Entry 3P80 (X-ray diffraction, 1.20 A resolution); this record covers chain A.

[Chain A]
Protein: Pentaerythritol tetranitrate reductase
Source organism: Enterobacter cloacae
Notes: EC 1.6.99.1
UniProt: P71278 (P71278_ENTCL); residues 0-364 here correspond to UniProt positions 1-365 (UniProt number = residue number + 1)
Amino-acid sequence (365 residues; each row starts with the number of its first residue; numbering starts at 0):
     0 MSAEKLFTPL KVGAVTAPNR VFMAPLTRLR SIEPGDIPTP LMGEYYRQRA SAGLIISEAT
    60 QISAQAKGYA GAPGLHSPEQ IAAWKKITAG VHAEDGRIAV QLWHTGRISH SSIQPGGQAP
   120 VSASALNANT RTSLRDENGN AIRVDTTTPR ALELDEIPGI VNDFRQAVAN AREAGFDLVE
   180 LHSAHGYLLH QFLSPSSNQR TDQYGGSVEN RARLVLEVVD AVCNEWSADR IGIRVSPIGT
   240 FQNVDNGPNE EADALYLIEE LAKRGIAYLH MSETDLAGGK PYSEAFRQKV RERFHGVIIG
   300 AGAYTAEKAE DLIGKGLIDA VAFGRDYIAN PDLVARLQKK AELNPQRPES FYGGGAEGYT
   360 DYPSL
Not modelled in the structure: 0-1
Residues lining bound ligands:
  - FMN (flavin mononucleotide): Ala23, Pro24, Leu25, Thr26, Glu57, Ala58, Gln100, His181, His184, Arg233, Ser271, Leu275, Ala300, Gly301, Ala302, Ala321, Phe322, Gly323, Arg324, Ile327, Phe350, Tyr351
  - (E)-1-(3'-hydroxyphenyl)-2-nitroethene (P80), molecule 1: Thr26, Trp102, His181, His184, Tyr186, Leu275, Tyr351
  - (E)-1-(3'-hydroxyphenyl)-2-nitroethene (P80), molecule 2: Tyr68, Ser132, Arg142, His184, Tyr186, Gln241, Tyr351

[In short]
Ligands of chain A: flavin mononucleotide and (E)-1-(3'-hydroxyphenyl)-2-nitroethene.
Chain A is Pentaerythritol tetranitrate reductase (Enterobacter cloacae); the structure, Pentaerythritol
tetranitrate reductase co-crystal structure containing bound (E)-1-(3'-hydroxyphenyl)-2-nitroethene, was
determined by X-ray diffraction (same publication as 3P74, 3P7Y, 3P81 and 3P82).
